PDB entry 4Z78 | X-ray diffraction, 2.30 A resolution | chains A and B of the 3 polymer chains in the assembly

[Chain A]
Molecule: H-2 class I histocompatibility antigen, K-D alpha chain
Organism: Mus musculus
UniProt: P01902 (HA1D_MOUSE); residues 1-275 here correspond to UniProt positions 22-296 (UniProt number = residue number + 21)
Chain sequence (277 residues; numbered 0 to 276; the number before each row is that of its first residue; numbering starts at 0):
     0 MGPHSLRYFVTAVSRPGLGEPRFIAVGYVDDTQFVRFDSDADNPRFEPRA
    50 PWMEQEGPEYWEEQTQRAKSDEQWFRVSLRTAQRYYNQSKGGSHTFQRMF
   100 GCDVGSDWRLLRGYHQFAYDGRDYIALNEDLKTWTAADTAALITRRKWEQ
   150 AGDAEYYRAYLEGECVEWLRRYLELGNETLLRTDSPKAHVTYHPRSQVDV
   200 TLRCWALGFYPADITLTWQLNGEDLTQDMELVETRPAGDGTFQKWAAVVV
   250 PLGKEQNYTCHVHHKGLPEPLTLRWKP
Sequence notes: initiating methionine (0); conflict His-114 (Gln135 in P01902); expression tag (276)
Curated features (UniProtKB/Swiss-Prot):
  - region: Lys-275 (Connecting peptide)
  - glycosylation (N-linked (GlcNAc...) asparagine): Asn-86, Asn-176, Asn-256
Cystine bridges: Cys-101/Cys-164, Cys-203/Cys-259
Reported in the primary citation:
  - conformationally variable residues (side-chain flip): Tyr-84

[Chain B]
Molecule: Beta-2-microglobulin
Organism: Homo sapiens
UniProt: P61769 (B2MG_HUMAN); residues 1-99 here correspond to UniProt positions 21-119 (UniProt number = residue number + 20)
Chain sequence (100 residues; each row starts with the number of its first residue; numbering starts at 0):
     0 MIQRTPKIQVYSRHPAENGKSNFLNCYVSGFHPSDIEVDLLKNGERIEKV
    50 EHSDLSFSKDWSFYLLYYTEFTPTEKDEYACRVNHVTLSQPKIVKWDRDM
Sequence notes: initiating methionine (0)
Curated features (UniProtKB/Swiss-Prot):
  - modified residue: Gln-2 (Pyrrolidone carboxylic acid)
  - glycosylation: Ile-1 (N-linked (Glc) (glycation) isoleucine), Lys-19 (N-linked (Glc) (glycation) lysine), Lys-41 (N-linked (Glc) (glycation) lysine), Lys-48 (N-linked (Glc) (glycation) lysine), Lys-58 (N-linked (Glc) (glycation) lysine), Lys-91 (N-linked (Glc) (glycation) lysine), Lys-94 (N-linked (Glc) (glycation) lysine)
Cystine bridges: Cys-25/Cys-80

[Interface between chain A and chain B]
Contacting residue pairs (55):
  Phe-8(A) / Ser-55(B)
  Phe-8(A) / Phe-56(B)
  Val-9(A) / Phe-56(B)
  Thr-10(A) / Phe-56(B)
  Thr-10(A) / Phe-62(B)
  Val-12(A) / Ser-33(B)
  Val-25(A) / Asp-53(B)
  Val-25(A) / Leu-54(B)
  Val-25(A) / Ser-55(B)
  Tyr-27(A) / Ser-55(B)
  Tyr-27(A) / Tyr-63(B)  hydrogen bond
  Gln-32(A) / Asp-53(B)  hydrogen bond
  Arg-35(A) / Asp-53(B)  salt bridge
  Arg-48(A) / Asp-53(B)  salt bridge
  Gln-96(A) / His-31(B)  hydrogen bond
  Gln-96(A) / Phe-56(B)
  Gln-96(A) / Trp-60(B)  hydrogen bond (side chain-backbone)
  Gln-96(A) / Phe-62(B)
  Arg-97(A) / Phe-56(B)
  Met-98(A) / Trp-60(B)
  Gln-115(A) / Trp-60(B)
  Phe-116(A) / Trp-60(B)
  Ala-117(A) / Trp-60(B)  hydrophobic
  Asp-119(A) / Met-0(B)
  Asp-119(A) / Ile-1(B)  hydrogen bond (backbone-backbone)
  Asp-119(A) / His-31(B)
  Gly-120(A) / Ile-1(B)
  Gly-120(A) / His-31(B)
  Arg-121(A) / Met-0(B)
  Arg-121(A) / Ile-1(B)
  Asp-122(A) / Trp-60(B)  hydrogen bond
  His-192(A) / Asp-98(B)  salt bridge
  Arg-202(A) / Asp-98(B)  hydrogen bond (side chain-backbone)
  Arg-202(A) / Met-99(B)
  Trp-204(A) / Asp-98(B)
  Trp-204(A) / Met-99(B)
  Val-231(A) / Gln-8(B)
  Glu-232(A) / Lys-6(B)  salt bridge
  Glu-232(A) / Gln-8(B)  hydrogen bond (backbone-side chain)
  Glu-232(A) / Ser-28(B)  hydrogen bond
  Arg-234(A) / Gln-8(B)  hydrogen bond
  Arg-234(A) / Tyr-10(B)
  Arg-234(A) / Met-99(B)  hydrogen bond (side chain-backbone)
  Pro-235(A) / Tyr-10(B)  hydrogen bond (backbone-side chain)
  Pro-235(A) / Asn-24(B)
  Pro-235(A) / Tyr-26(B)
  Ala-236(A) / Arg-12(B)  hydrogen bond (backbone-side chain)
  Ala-236(A) / Asn-24(B)  hydrogen bond (backbone-side chain)
  Gly-237(A) / Arg-12(B)
  Gly-237(A) / Leu-65(B)
  Asp-238(A) / Arg-12(B)
  Gln-242(A) / Tyr-10(B)
  Gln-242(A) / Ser-11(B)  hydrogen bond (side chain-backbone)
  Gln-242(A) / Arg-12(B)  hydrogen bond (side chain-backbone)
  Trp-244(A) / Met-99(B)  hydrogen bond (side chain-backbone)
Interface residues without a listed pair, chain A (34 interface residues in all): Ile-23, Thr-94, Thr-233
Interface residues without a listed pair, chain B (25 interface residues in all): His-13, Pro-32, Arg-97

[Overview]
34 residues of chain A and 25 residues of chain B are in contact; the contacts include 17 hydrogen bonds and 4
salt bridges. Polar contacts include Arg-35(A)/Asp-53(B), Arg-48(A)/Asp-53(B) and His-192(A)/Asp-98(B). From
the paper: conformational variability at Tyr-84(A).
Chain A is H-2 class I histocompatibility antigen, K-D alpha chain (Mus musculus) and chain B is
Beta-2-microglobulin (Homo sapiens); the structure, Weak TCR binding to an unstable insulin epitope drives
type 1 diabetes, was determined by X-ray diffraction together with 4WDI and 4Z76 from the same study.
